PDB entry 7SL4 | electron microscopy, 5.00 A resolution (low resolution: residue-level contacts below are approximate; hydrogen-bond / salt-bridge calls are withheld) | chains B and D of the 6 polymer chains in the assembly

# Chain B
Molecule: Insulin receptor
Organism: Mus musculus
Notes: EC 2.7.10.1
UniProt: P15208 (INSR_MOUSE); residues -26 to 1345 here correspond to UniProt positions 1-1372 (UniProt number = residue number + 27)
Amino-acid sequence (1372 residues; row label = number of the first residue in the row; numbers below 1 keep their minus sign (Met-26 is residue -26)):
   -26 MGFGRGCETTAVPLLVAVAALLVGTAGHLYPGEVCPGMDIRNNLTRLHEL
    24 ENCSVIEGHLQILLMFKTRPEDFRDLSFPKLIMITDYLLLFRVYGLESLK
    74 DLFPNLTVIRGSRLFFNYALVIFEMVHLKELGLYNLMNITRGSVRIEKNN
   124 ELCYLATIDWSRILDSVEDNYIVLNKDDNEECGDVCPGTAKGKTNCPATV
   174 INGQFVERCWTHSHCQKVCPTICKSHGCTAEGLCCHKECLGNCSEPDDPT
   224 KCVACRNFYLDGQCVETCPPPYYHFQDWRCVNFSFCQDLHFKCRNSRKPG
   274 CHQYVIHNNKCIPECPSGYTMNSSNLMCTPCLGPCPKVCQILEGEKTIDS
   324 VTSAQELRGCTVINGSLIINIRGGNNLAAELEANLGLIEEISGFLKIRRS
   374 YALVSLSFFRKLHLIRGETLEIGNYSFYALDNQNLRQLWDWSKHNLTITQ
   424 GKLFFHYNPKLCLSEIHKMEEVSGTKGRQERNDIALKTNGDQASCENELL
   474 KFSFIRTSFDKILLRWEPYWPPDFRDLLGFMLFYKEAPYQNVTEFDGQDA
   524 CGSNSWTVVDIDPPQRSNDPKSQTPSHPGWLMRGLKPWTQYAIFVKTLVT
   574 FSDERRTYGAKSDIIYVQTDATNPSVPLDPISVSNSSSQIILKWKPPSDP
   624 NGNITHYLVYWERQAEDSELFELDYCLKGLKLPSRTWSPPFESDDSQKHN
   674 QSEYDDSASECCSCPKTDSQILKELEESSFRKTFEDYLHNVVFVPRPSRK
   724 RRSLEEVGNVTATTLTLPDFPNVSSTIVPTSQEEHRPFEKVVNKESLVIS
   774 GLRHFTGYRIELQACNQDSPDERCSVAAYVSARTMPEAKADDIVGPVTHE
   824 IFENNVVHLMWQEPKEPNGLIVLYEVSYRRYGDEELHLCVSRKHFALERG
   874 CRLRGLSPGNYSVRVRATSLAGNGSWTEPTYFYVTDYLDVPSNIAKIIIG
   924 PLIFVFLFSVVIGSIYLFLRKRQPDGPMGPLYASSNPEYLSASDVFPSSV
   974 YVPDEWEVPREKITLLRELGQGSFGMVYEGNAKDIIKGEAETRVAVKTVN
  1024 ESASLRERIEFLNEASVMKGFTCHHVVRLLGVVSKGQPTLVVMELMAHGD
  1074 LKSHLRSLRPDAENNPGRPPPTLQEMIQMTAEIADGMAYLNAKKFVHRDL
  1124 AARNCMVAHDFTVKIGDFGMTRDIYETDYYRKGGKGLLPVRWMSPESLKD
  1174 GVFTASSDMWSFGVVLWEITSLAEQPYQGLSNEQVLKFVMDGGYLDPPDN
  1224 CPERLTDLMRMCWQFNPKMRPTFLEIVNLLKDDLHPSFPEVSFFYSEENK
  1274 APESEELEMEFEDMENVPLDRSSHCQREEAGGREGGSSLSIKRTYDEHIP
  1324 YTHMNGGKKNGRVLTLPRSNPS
Disordered / not traced: -26 to 0, 163-167, 271-273, 519-527, 540-547, 659-705, 720-757, 908-1345
Cystine bridges: Cys8-Cys26, Cys126-Cys155, Cys169-Cys188, Cys192-Cys201, Cys196-Cys207, Cys208-Cys216, Cys212-Cys225, Cys228-Cys237, Cys241-Cys253, Cys259-Cys284, Cys266-Cys274, Cys288-Cys301, Cys312-Cys333, Cys435-Cys468, Cys649-Cys862, Cys788-Cys797
Curated features (UniProtKB/Swiss-Prot):
  - region: Glu708 to Phe716 (Insulin-binding), Asn959 to Tyr962 (Important for interaction with IRS1, SHC1 and STAT5B), Tyr1324 to Met1327 (PIK3R1 binding)
  - active site: Asp1122 (Proton donor/acceptor)
  - binding site (ATP): Ser996, Lys1020, Glu1067 to Asp1073, Arg1126, Asn1127, Asp1140
  - site: Phe39 (Insulin-binding)
  - modified residue: Ser373 (Phosphoserine), Tyr374 (Phosphotyrosine), Ser380 (Phosphoserine), Tyr962 (Phosphotyrosine), Cys1046 (S-nitrosocysteine), Tyr1148 (Phosphotyrosine), Tyr1152 (Phosphotyrosine), Tyr1153 (Phosphotyrosine), Tyr1318 (Phosphotyrosine), Tyr1324 (Phosphotyrosine)
  - glycosylation (N-linked (GlcNAc...) asparagine): Asn16, Asn25, Asn78, Asn111, Asn215, Asn255, Asn295, Asn337, Asn397, Asn418, Asn514, Asn608, Asn626, Asn673, Asn732, Asn745, Asn883, Asn896
  - cross-link: Lys1042 (Glycyl lysine isopeptide (Lys-Gly) (interchain with G-Cter in ubiquitin))

# Chain D
Molecule: Insulin B chain
Organism: Homo sapiens
UniProt: P01308 (INS_HUMAN); residues 1-30 here correspond to UniProt positions 25-54 (UniProt number = residue number + 24)
Amino-acid sequence (30 residues; row label = number of the first residue in the row):
     1 FVNQHLCGSHLVEALYRVCGERGFFYTPKT
Disordered / not traced: 1-6, 28-30
Differences from the reference sequence: engineered mutation Arg17 (Leu41 in P01308)

# Chain B / chain D interface
Pairs across the interface (8):
  Glu708(B) - Gly8(D)
  His712(B) - Leu15(D)
  Phe716(B) - Phe24(D)
  Val717(B) - Phe25(D)
  Val717(B) - Tyr26(D)
  Val717(B) - Thr27(D)
  Pro718(B) - Phe25(D)
  Arg719(B) - Phe25(D)
Also at the interface, not in a pair above, chain B (7 interface residues in all): Val715
Also at the interface, not in a pair above, chain D (8 interface residues in all): Leu11, Val12

# Summary
7 residues of chain B face 8 of chain D across their interface. UniProt lists active-site residue Asp1122(B)
and 12 ATP-binding residues on chain B.
Here chain B is Insulin receptor (Mus musculus) and chain D is Insulin B chain (Homo sapiens). Entry 7SL4
(Full-length insulin receptor bound with site 2 binding deficient mutant insulin (B-L17R) -- asymmetric
conformation) was determined by electron microscopy, deposited together with 7SL1, 7SL2, 7SL3, 7SL6, 7SL7,
7STH and 3 further entries.
